3VD0 - chains D and G of the 8 polymer chains in the assembly; structure by X-ray diffraction, 2.95 A resolution.

== Chain D ==
Molecule: Tumor protein p73
Source organism: Homo sapiens
UniProt: O15350 (P73_HUMAN); residues 115-312 here = UniProt positions 115-312
Amino-acid sequence (210 residues; row label = number of the first residue in the row):
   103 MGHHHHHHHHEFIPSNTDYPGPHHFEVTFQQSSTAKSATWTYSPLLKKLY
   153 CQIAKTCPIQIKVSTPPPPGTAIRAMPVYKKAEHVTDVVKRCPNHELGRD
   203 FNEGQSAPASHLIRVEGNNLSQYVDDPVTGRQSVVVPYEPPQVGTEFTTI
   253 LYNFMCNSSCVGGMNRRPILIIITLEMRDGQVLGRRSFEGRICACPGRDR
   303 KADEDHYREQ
Disordered / not traced: 103-112
Differences from the reference sequence: initiating methionine (103); expression tag (104-114)
Swiss-Prot annotation at these positions:
  - binding site (Zn(2+)): Cys194, His197, Cys258, Cys262
Ion coordination: Zn2+: Cys194, His197, Cys258, Cys262
Reported in the primary citation:
  - binding site for the 12-nt DNA strand: Ser261, Arg293, Ala296, Cys297, Arg300
  - binding site for the 12-nt DNA strand: Lys138, Arg268
  - specificity-determining residues: Arg300

== Chain G ==
Molecule: 12-nt DNA strand
Sequence (12 nucleotides; numbered 500 to 511; the number before each row is that of its first residue):
   500 CAGGCATGCCTG
Disordered / not traced: 500

== Chain D / chain G interface ==
Residue-residue contacts (4):
  Ala137(D) - DA501(G)  phosphate contact
  Lys138(D) - DA501(G)  hydrogen bond to the phosphate
  Lys138(D) - DG502(G)  hydrogen bond to the base
  Lys138(D) - DG503(G)  hydrogen bond to the base
Other interface residues (no listed pair), chain D (4 interface residues in all): Ser139, Arg268
Other interface residues (no listed pair), chain G (4 interface residues in all): DG507

== In short ==
Chain D and chain G each contribute 4 residues to their interface; the contacts include 3 hydrogen bonds.
Among the polar pairs are Lys138(D)-DG502(G), Lys138(D)-DG503(G) and Lys138(D)-DA501(G). UniProt lists 4
Zn2+-binding residues on chain D. From the paper: a binding site for the 12-nt DNA strand at Ser261(D),
Arg293(D) and Ala296(D) among others; the specificity determinant Arg300(D).
Here chain D is Tumor protein p73 (Homo sapiens) and chain G is a 12-nt DNA strand. Entry 3VD0 (structure of
p73 DNA binding domain tetramer modulates p73 transactivation) was determined by X-ray diffraction together
with 3VD1 and 3VD2 from the same study.
